8JZF - chains m and b of the 25 polymer chains in the assembly; structure by electron microscopy, 2.70 A resolution.

[Chain m]
Molecule: Photosystem I PsaM
UniProtKB: A0A812M556 (A0A812M556_9DINO); numbering as in UniProt (aligned over 65-143)
Amino-acid sequence (79 residues; numbered 65 to 143; the number before each row is that of its first residue):
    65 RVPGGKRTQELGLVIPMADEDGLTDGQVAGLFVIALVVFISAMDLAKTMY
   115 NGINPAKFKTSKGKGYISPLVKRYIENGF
Ligand contacts:
  - beta-carotene (BCR): A93, F96, V97, A99, L100, V102, F103, A106, L109, A110, M113
  - chlorophyll a (CLA), molecule 1: V92, L95, F96, A99
  - chlorophyll a (CLA), molecule 2: F103, A110, K111, Y114
  - chlorophyll a (CLA), molecule 3: F103, A106, M107, A110, M113, Y114
  - chlorophyll a (CLA), molecule 4: S132, L134, V135

[Chain b]
Molecule: Photosystem I PsaB
Amino-acid sequence (663 residues; each row starts with the number of its first residue):
    35 GRCASSRYLQVLGSIHDIECGFGIDNTLSLNLQIFTAHWGHLTIILIWVS
    85 SNLYHIASNANYSLWVKNPIPSMPIAHNIWDPHFTNSTSTPYSHTIITTI
   135 LIAYSGIYNQLYTSGFNTINQIYKTTFTFSCLAVISILLAKIHINTHSEL
   185 LHKLASHTSQIPSFFQLLYFLDVAISSVNIRFNFHTGILVGLFSIGYTGH
   235 LLDITIPASRAPLIHTSPSYLTFFGGLKSNTSSLYLTDIAHHHLAIGIIS
   285 ILTGHLYSSFRAALGTYIRDILYTSHLTHSIKSLHLALSLILASCTPLTS
   335 TTAQHIYSLTPYFYLSYDHIYSTALYVHHSYITSFLAIASHAHTAITLVR
   385 DWVAPLEQESSSKQIRIHTHKAAIISHLSWVSLWLGFHTLAVYSHNDTCI
   435 AFNSPSKQILIEASNGQLIQQASGKALYGTINSINNYNKSFDSFIHPISP
   485 GDLYVHHAIALGLHITVLILLKGGLEARGSKLMPDKMEHSFGFSCDGPGR
   535 GGTCDISAWDSFYLATFWMLNSNAWISFYFHYKHLTPRQFSESSTYLESW
   585 FRDYLWFNSTPLIHGYSTLGANDLSVQSWSFLLTHLAWASGFMFLISWRG
   635 YWQELIDIILYIHLKTPILINLWNGDIYTPLALSIVQARFIGLVHFSTGL
   685 ILTYPPFIIGATS
Bound ions: 4Fe-4S cluster Fe: C529, C538 (shared with 2 residues of chain a)
Ligand contacts:
  - beta-carotene (BCR), molecule 1: G74, H75, T77, I78, I171
  - beta-carotene (BCR), molecule 2: I229, I282, I285, L286, H289, L298
  - beta-carotene (BCR), molecule 3: V610, W613, S614, L617, W636, L639, I640, I643
  - beta-carotene (BCR), molecule 4: T650, I652, L653
  - chlorophyll a (CLA), molecule 1: S39, Y42, L43, I640, I643, L644, H647, L653, W657, Y662, P664, L665, L667
  - chlorophyll a (CLA), molecule 2: L43, L617, L620, A621, S624, M627, F628, L667, F674, I675, V678, H679, T682
  - chlorophyll a (CLA), molecule 3: L46, G47, S48, I49, H50, D51, H319, L322, L326, F369, I372, A373, A376, H377, I380, R384, F525, W543, F546, F674, V678, T682, L686
  - chlorophyll a (CLA), molecule 4: I49, H50, I52, Q67, A71, H75, I78
  - chlorophyll a (CLA), molecule 5: H50, I52, I68, A71, H72, H75, L76, I79, L318, H319, A321, L322, I325, L326, C329
  - chlorophyll a (CLA), molecule 6: H50, H75, I78, I79, W82, I366, F369, L370
  - chlorophyll a (CLA), molecule 7: F69, W73, L173, I176, H177, T180, H181, A208, I209
  - chlorophyll a (CLA), molecule 8: F69, H72, W73, L76, A208, I209, S211, I214, R215, F218, H219, I222, L223, V224, F227, L332
  - chlorophyll a (CLA), molecule 9: I78, I81, W82, S84, S85, Y88, H89, N93, H111, N112, W114
  - chlorophyll a (CLA), molecule 10: W82, N86, H89, I90, A110, H111, L135, I136, A137, Y138, S139, I141, V610, Q611, L686
  - chlorophyll a (CLA), molecule 11: W82, N86, Y138, S139, I141, A358, L359, V361, H362, Y365, I366, F369, I685, L686, Y688, P689, I692
  - chlorophyll a (CLA), molecule 12: W82, N86, S139, G140, I141, Q144, L332, T333, T336, I340, Y346, L359, H362, H363, I366, L370
  - chlorophyll a (CLA), molecule 13: H111, N112, I113, W114, D115, P116, H117, F118, L135, S609, V610, W613
  - chlorophyll a (CLA), molecule 14: Q144, T147, S148, L223, V224, F227, S228, Y231, L268, I273, H276, H277, I280, L332, T335, T336, H339, I340, P345, Y346
  - chlorophyll a (CLA), molecule 15: S148, G149, F150, Q155, T159, T162, F227, G230, Y231, G233, H234, D237, I238
  - chlorophyll a (CLA), molecule 16: I169, L172, I176
  - chlorophyll a (CLA), molecule 17: N217, F218, I222, L226, I285, G288, H289, Y291, S293, F294, L298
  - chlorophyll a (CLA), molecule 18: I229, G230, T232, G233, L236, D237, H249, T250, L255, L278
  - chlorophyll a (CLA), molecule 19: P252, L255, T256, F257, H275, L278, A279, I282, I283
  - chlorophyll a (CLA), molecule 20: T256, F257, G259, G260, L268, D272, I273, H275, H276, A279, I280, I283, H339, L343, L461, F475, F478
  - chlorophyll a (CLA), molecule 21: L286, T287, H289, L290, A297, L298, G299, T300
  - chlorophyll a (CLA), molecule 22: L290, T300, D304, I305, T308
  - chlorophyll a (CLA), molecule 23: Y365, T423, L424, Y427, V489, A492, L495, N555, A558, W559, F562, L581, W584, F585, L589, S593, I597, F615, H619, W622, F680, L684, T687, Y688, F691
  - chlorophyll a (CLA), molecule 24: K397, R400, I401, T403, H404, I408, H411, L505
  - chlorophyll a (CLA), molecule 25: A407, H411, W414
  - chlorophyll a (CLA), molecule 26: I408, H411, L412, W414, V415, A494, L497, H498, V501, L505
  - chlorophyll a (CLA), molecule 27: S410, H411, S413, W414, L417, F421
  - chlorophyll a (CLA), molecule 28: S413, S416, L417, G420, F421, L424, L495, I499, L502, I503, L548, F551, W552
  - chlorophyll a (CLA), molecule 29: W414, L417, W418, F421, H422
  - chlorophyll a (CLA), molecule 30: W414, V415, W418, L419, I445, E446, A447, S448, N449, G450, I482, L487, H490, H491, A494, H498
  - chlorophyll a (CLA), molecule 31: L424, S428, D431, L495, F551, W552, N555, W559, L581, F585, L589, W622, F680, L684
  - chlorophyll a (CLA), molecule 32: A425, V426, S428, H429, T432, C433, F436, K441, I443
  - chlorophyll a (CLA), molecule 33: S448, N449, L452
  - chlorophyll a (CLA), molecule 34: F585, L589, W590
  - chlorophyll a (CLA), molecule 35: W613, L616, L617, H619, L620, W622, A623, F626
  - chlorophyll a (CLA), molecule 36: L620, A623, S624, F626, M627, I630, S631, Y635, W636, L639
  - chlorophyll a (CLA), molecule 37: I643, I646, H647, T650, L653
  - chlorophyll a (CLA), molecule 38: Y645, I646, K649, T650, P651
  - chlorophyll a (CLA), molecule 39: T650, P651, I652, L653
  - Diadinoxanthin (DD6; (3S,3'R,5R,6S,7cis)-7',8'-didehydro-5,6-dihydro-5,6-epoxy-beta,beta-carotene-3,3'-diol): L76, I79, W82, V83, F218, I222, L223, L226, F227
  - phylloquinone (PQN): Y42, M627, F628, S631, W632, R633, W636, I640, L665, A666, L667, A672
  - 4Fe-4S cluster (SF4): S528, C529, G531, P532, T537, C538, W632, I669, R673

[Interface between chain m and chain b]
Contacting residue pairs (106):
  R65(m) - P125(b)
  R65(m) - Y126(b)  hydrogen bond (side chain-backbone)
  R65(m) - S127(b)  hydrogen bond (backbone-backbone)
  R65(m) - H128(b)
  R65(m) - I134(b)  hydrogen bond (side chain-backbone)
  R65(m) - I136(b)
  R65(m) - D607(b)  salt bridge
  V66(m) - P125(b)  hydrogen bond (backbone-backbone)
  V66(m) - A605(b)
  V66(m) - N606(b)
  V66(m) - D607(b)  hydrogen bond (backbone-backbone)
  P67(m) - D607(b)
  G68(m) - N606(b)
  G68(m) - D607(b)  hydrogen bond (backbone-side chain)
  G68(m) - L608(b)
  G68(m) - S697(b)
  G69(m) - L608(b)
  G69(m) - S697(b)
  K70(m) - S697(b)
  R71(m) - H353(b)
  R71(m) - T696(b)
  R71(m) - S697(b)
  T72(m) - M107(b)
  T72(m) - S697(b)  hydrogen bond (side chain-backbone)
  L77(m) - P105(b)
  L77(m) - M107(b)  hydrophobic
  V78(m) - P105(b)  hydrogen bond (backbone-backbone)
  V78(m) - S106(b)
  V78(m) - M107(b)  hydrogen bond (backbone-backbone)
  I79(m) - M107(b)
  I79(m) - P108(b)
  I79(m) - I109(b)  hydrophobic
  I79(m) - H128(b)
  I79(m) - I134(b)  hydrophobic
  I79(m) - I136(b)  hydrophobic
  P80(m) - N95(b)  hydrogen bond (backbone-side chain)
  P80(m) - L98(b)  hydrophobic
  P80(m) - S106(b)
  P80(m) - M107(b)
  P80(m) - I109(b)
  M81(m) - L98(b)
  M81(m) - H128(b)
  M81(m) - I131(b)  hydrophobic
  M81(m) - I134(b)  hydrophobic
  A82(m) - L98(b)  hydrophobic
  E84(m) - S97(b)
  D85(m) - S92(b)
  L87(m) - Y88(b)  hydrophobic
  L87(m) - Y157(b)  hydrophobic
  Q91(m) - Y157(b)  hydrogen bond (backbone-side chain)
  V92(m) - Y88(b)
  G94(m) - F161(b)
  L95(m) - Y88(b)  hydrophobic
  L95(m) - Y157(b)  hydrophobic
  L95(m) - T160(b)
  L95(m) - F161(b)  hydrophobic
  I98(m) - F161(b)
  I98(m) - S164(b)
  I98(m) - C165(b)
  V102(m) - S164(b)
  V102(m) - V168(b)  hydrophobic
  V102(m) - I171(b)
  S105(m) - I171(b)
  A106(m) - I171(b)
  D108(m) - K175(b)  salt bridge
  L109(m) - T70(b)
  L109(m) - A174(b)  hydrophobic
  L109(m) - K175(b)
  T112(m) - K175(b)  hydrogen bond
  T112(m) - I178(b)
  M113(m) - Q67(b)  hydrogen bond (backbone-side chain)
  M113(m) - T70(b)
  M113(m) - A71(b)
  G116(m) - Q67(b)
  I117(m) - S63(b)
  I117(m) - L66(b)  hydrophobic
  I117(m) - L185(b)  hydrophobic
  P119(m) - L185(b)  hydrophobic
  K121(m) - H186(b)
  F122(m) - H186(b)
  F122(m) - A189(b)  hydrophobic
  S125(m) - H186(b)  hydrogen bond (backbone-side chain)
  K126(m) - H186(b)  hydrogen bond (backbone-side chain)
  G127(m) - H186(b)
  K128(m) - H186(b)
  K128(m) - K187(b)
  K128(m) - S190(b)
  G129(m) - E183(b)
  G129(m) - H186(b)  hydrogen bond (backbone-side chain)
  G129(m) - K187(b)
  Y130(m) - E183(b)  hydrogen bond (backbone-backbone)
  Y130(m) - L184(b)
  Y130(m) - K187(b)
  I131(m) - K187(b)
  Y138(m) - V207(b)
  I139(m) - F204(b)  hydrophobic
  I139(m) - V207(b)  hydrophobic
  N141(m) - F294(b)  hydrogen bond (side chain-backbone)
  G142(m) - V207(b)
  F143(m) - Y203(b)
  F143(m) - F204(b)  hydrophobic
  F143(m) - V207(b)  hydrophobic
  F143(m) - S210(b)
  F143(m) - S211(b)
  F143(m) - V212(b)
  F143(m) - K316(b)
Also at the interface, not in a pair above, chain m (48 interface residues in all): G86, V101
Also at the interface, not in a pair above, chain b (71 interface residues in all): L62, G74, T77, I81, A91, I104, I153, N154, A167, L201, D206, N213, A296, F591, N592, P595, G694

[Overview]
Chain m and chain b form an interface of 48 and 71 residues respectively; the contacts include 18 hydrogen
bonds and 2 salt bridges. Polar pairs include R65(m)-D607(b), D108(m)-K175(b) and R65(m)-Y126(b).
Chain m is Photosystem I PsaM and chain b is Photosystem I PsaB; the structure, PSI-AcpPCI supercomplex from
Symbiodinium, was determined by electron microscopy, deposited together with 8JW0 and 8JZE.
